2L9B - chains A and B; structure by solution NMR.

# Chain A
Protein: mRNA 3'-end-processing protein RNA15
Source organism: Saccharomyces cerevisiae
Notes: fragment: sequence database residues 127-232
UniProt: P25299 (RNA15_YEAST); residue numbers follow UniProt; this construct covers 127-232
Amino-acid sequence (109 residues; each row starts with the number of its first residue):
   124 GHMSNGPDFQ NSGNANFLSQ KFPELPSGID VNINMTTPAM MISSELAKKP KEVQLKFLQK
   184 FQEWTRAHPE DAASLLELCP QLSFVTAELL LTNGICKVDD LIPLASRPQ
Not modelled in the structure: 124-137, 229-232
Sequence notes: expression tag (124-126); variant Ala196 (Val in P25299)
From the paper describing this entry:
  - mutagenesis - T209A: decreased stability
  - mutagenesis - S206A: increased stability
  - mutagenesis - S206A, T209A: unchanged binding to mRNA 3'-end-processing protein RNA14 (chain B)
  - conformationally variable residues (order/disorder transition): Ser142 to Ser150

# Chain B
Protein: mRNA 3'-end-processing protein RNA14
Source organism: Saccharomyces cerevisiae
Notes: fragment: C-terminal residues 626-677
UniProt: P25298 (RNA14_YEAST); residue numbers follow UniProt; this construct covers 626-677
Amino-acid sequence (53 residues; numbered 625 to 677; the number before each row is that of its first residue):
   625 MKRDSELPTE VLDLLSVIPK RQYFNTNLLD AQKLVNFLND QVEIPTVEST KSG
Not modelled in the structure: 625-629, 670-677
Sequence notes: initiating methionine (625)

# How chain A and chain B interact
Residue-residue contacts (96):
  Phe145(A) with Leu631(B)
  Glu147(A) with Leu636(B)
  Leu148(A) with Leu631(B)
  Pro149(A) with Leu636(B); Leu639(B); Ser640(B); Arg645(B)
  Ser150(A) with Lys644(B); Arg645(B)
  Gly151(A) with Leu639(B); Ser640(B); Ile642(B); Pro643(B); Lys644(B)
  Ile152(A) with Ser640(B); Val641(B); Ile642(B); Pro643(B); Lys644(B)
  Asp153(A) with Lys644(B); Tyr647(B)
  Val154(A) with Pro643(B); Tyr647(B)
  Ile156(A) with Tyr647(B)
  Pro161(A) with Pro643(B); Tyr647(B)
  Ile165(A) with Pro643(B); Phe648(B)
  Glu168(A) with Val641(B); Ile642(B)
  Leu169(A) with Leu638(B); Ile642(B)
  Leu178(A) with Ile668(B); Pro669(B)
  Lys179(A) with Glu634(B)
  Phe180(A) with Glu634(B); Val635(B); Leu638(B)
  Leu181(A) with Ile668(B)
  Gln182(A) with Ile668(B); Pro669(B)
  Lys183(A) with Pro632(B); Glu634(B)
  Phe184(A) with Val635(B); Leu662(B)
  Gln185(A) with Leu662(B); Val666(B); Ile668(B)
  Trp187(A) with Glu630(B); Leu631(B)
  Thr188(A) with Val659(B); Leu662(B); Asn663(B)
  Arg189(A) with Asn663(B)
  Pro192(A) with Val659(B); Asn663(B)
  Ala195(A) with Val659(B)
  Ala196(A) with Ala655(B); Gln656(B); Val659(B)
  Leu198(A) with Leu631(B)
  Leu199(A) with Ala655(B); Leu658(B); Val659(B)
  Glu200(A) with Ala655(B); Gln656(B)
  Pro203(A) with Arg645(B); Phe648(B); Leu652(B)
  Gln204(A) with Leu639(B); Ile642(B); Arg645(B); Phe648(B)
  Leu205(A) with Leu639(B)
  Ser206(A) with Leu653(B); Leu658(B)
  Phe207(A) with Phe648(B); Thr650(B); Leu652(B); Leu653(B)
  Val208(A) with Leu638(B); Ile642(B)
  Ala210(A) with Leu653(B)
  Leu212(A) with Leu638(B)
  Leu213(A) with Ile668(B)
  Ile218(A) with Val666(B); Ile668(B); Pro669(B)
  Cys219(A) with Phe661(B)
  Leu224(A) with Leu653(B)
  Leu227(A) with Asp654(B); Lys657(B); Leu658(B); Phe661(B)
  Ala228(A) with Leu652(B); Leu653(B)
Also at the interface, not in a pair above, chain A (50 interface residues in all): Met164, Lys172, Cys202, Thr209, Asp223
Also at the interface, not in a pair above, chain B (32 interface residues in all): Glu667
From the paper, about this interface:
  - interface residues, chain A: Phe145(A), Leu148(A), Pro149(A), Ile152(A), Val154(A), Ile156(A)

# Summary
Chain A and chain B form an interface of 50 and 32 residues respectively. From the paper: T209A of chain A
reduces stability; interface residues Phe145(A), Leu148(A) and Pro149(A) among others.
Here chain A is mRNA 3'-end-processing protein RNA15 and chain B is mRNA 3'-end-processing protein RNA14, both
from Saccharomyces cerevisiae. Entry 2L9B (Heterodimer between Rna14p monkeytail domain and Rna15p hinge
domain of the yeast CF IA complex) was determined by solution NMR.
